PDB entry 1EFV | X-ray diffraction, 2.10 A resolution | chains A and B

[Chain A]
Protein: Electron transfer flavoprotein
Source organism: Homo sapiens
UniProt: P13804 (ETFA_HUMAN); residue numbers follow UniProt; this construct covers 20-333
Amino-acid sequence (315 residues; each row starts with the number of its first residue):
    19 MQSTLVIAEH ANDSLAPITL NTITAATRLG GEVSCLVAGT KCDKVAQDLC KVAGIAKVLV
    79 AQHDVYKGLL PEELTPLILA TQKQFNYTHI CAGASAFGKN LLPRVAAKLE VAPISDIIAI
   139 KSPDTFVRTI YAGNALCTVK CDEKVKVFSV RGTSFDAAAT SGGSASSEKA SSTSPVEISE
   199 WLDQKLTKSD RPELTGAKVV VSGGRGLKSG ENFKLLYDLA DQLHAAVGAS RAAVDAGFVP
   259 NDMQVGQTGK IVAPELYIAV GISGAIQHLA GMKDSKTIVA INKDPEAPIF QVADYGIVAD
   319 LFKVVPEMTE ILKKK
Unresolved in the structure: 19, 332-333
Curated features (UniProtKB/Swiss-Prot):
  - binding site (FAD): R223, S248, V263 to T266, S281 to H286, N300, D318, L319
  - modified residue: K59 (N6-acetyllysine), K62 (N6-acetyllysine), K69 (N6-acetyllysine), K75 (N6-acetyllysine), K85 (N6-acetyllysine), T93 (Phosphothreonine), K101 (N6-acetyllysine), K139 (N6-acetyllysine), S140 (Phosphoserine), K158 (N6-acetyllysine), K164 (N6-acetyllysine), K187 (N6-succinyllysine), K203 (N6-acetyllysine), K216 (N6-succinyllysine), K226 (N6-acetyllysine), K232 (N6-acetyllysine), K301 (N6-succinyllysine)
  - natural variant: G116 (G116R: In GA2A), V157 (V157G: In GA2A), T171 (T171I: Decreased protein stability), T266 (T266M: In GA2A)
  - mutagenesis: R249 (R249A: Loss of electron transfer activity)
Ligand contacts: FAD (flavin-adenine dinucleotide): G222, R223, G224, K226, A247, S248, R249, A250, Q262, V263, G264, Q265, T266, G267, G279, I280, S281, G282, A283, Q285, H286, I299, N300, K301, D302, A305, A317, D318, L319, F320
From the paper describing this entry:
  - binding site for flavin-adenine dinucleotide: R223, S248, R249, Q262, V263, Q265, T266, S281, H286
  - disease-associated variants - T266M: decreased catalytic activity on ETF-QO (citing earlier work)
  - higher-order assembly contacts with a neighbouring Electron transfer flavoprotein: V157
  - disease-associated variants - G116R: decreased catalytic activity (citing earlier work)

[Chain B]
Protein: Electron transfer flavoprotein
Source organism: Homo sapiens
UniProt: P38117 (ETFB_HUMAN); numbering as in UniProt (aligned over 1-255)
Amino-acid sequence (255 residues; each row starts with the number of its first residue):
     1 MAELRVLVAV KRVIDYAVKI RVKPDRTGVV TDGVKHSMNP FCEIAVEEAV RLKEKKLVKE
    61 VIAVSCGPAQ CQETIRTALA MGADRGIHVE VPPAEAERLG PLQVARVLAK LAEKEKVDLV
   121 LLGKQAIDDD CNQTGQMTAG FLDWPQGTFA SQVTLEGDKL KVEREIDGGL ETLRLKLPAV
   181 VTADLRLNEP RYATLPNIMK AKKKKIEVIK PGDLGVDLTS KLSVISVEDP PQRTAGVKVE
   241 TTEDLVAKLK EIGRI
Unresolved in the structure: 1-3
Curated features (UniProtKB/Swiss-Prot):
  - region: A183 to K205 (Recognition loop)
  - binding site (AMP): A9, N39 to C42, C66, G123 to T134
  - modified residue: A2 (N-acetylalanine), K200 (N6,N6,N6-trimethyllysine), K203 (N6,N6,N6-trimethyllysine), K210 (N6-acetyllysine), S223 (Phosphoserine), S226 (Phosphoserine), K238 (N6-acetyllysine), K248 (N6-acetyllysine)
  - natural variant: D128 (D128N: In GA2B), R164 (R164Q: In GA2B)
  - mutagenesis: E165 (E165A/Q: Drastically increases interprotein electron transfer rates), L195 (L195A: Severely impaired in complex formation with ACADM), K200 to K203 (Does not abolish electron transfer activity. Abolishes sensitivity to inhibition by lysine methyltransferase ETFBKMT), K200 to K202 (Does not abolish methylation by ETFBKMT), K200 (K200R: Does not abolish electron transfer activity. Decreases sensitivity to inhibition by lysine methyltransferase ETFBKMT), K203 (K203R: Does not abolish electron transfer activity. Decreases sensitivity to inhibition by lysine methyltransferase ETFBKMT)
Ligand contacts:
  - adenosine monophosphate (AMP): A9, V10, K11, N39, F41, C42, V64, S65, C66, L99, P101, V104, L122, G123, K124, Q125, A126, D129, D130, C131, N132, Q133, T134
  - FAD (flavin-adenine dinucleotide): Y16, P40, F41, I127, L185
From the paper describing this entry:
  - binding site for flavin-adenine dinucleotide: Y16, F41
  - disease-associated variants - R164Q: decreased stability (citing earlier work)
  - higher-order assembly contacts with a neighbouring Electron transfer flavoprotein: R164

[Chain A / chain B interface]
Contacting residue pairs - 140 pairs, chain A then chain B:
  L88(A) with L173(B), hydrophobic
  P89(A) with Q146(B)
  E90(A) with P145(B); Q146(B), hydrogen bond (side chain-backbone)
  S113(A) with D167(B)
  A114(A) with F149(B); D167(B), hydrogen bond (backbone-side chain)
  K117(A) with N132(B); Q136(B), hydrogen bond (backbone-side chain)
  N118(A) with Q136(B); Q146(B), hydrogen bond; T148(B), hydrogen bond; R164(B)
  P121(A) with N132(B); Q133(B); Q136(B); M137(B)
  R122(A) with Q136(B); A139(B); W144(B), hydrogen bond (side chain-backbone); Q146(B)
  A125(A) with M137(B); F141(B)
  K126(A) with G140(B), hydrogen bond (side chain-backbone); D143(B), salt bridge
  E128(A) with R106(B), salt bridge
  V129(A) with M137(B)
  A130(A) with L102(B), hydrophobic; L222(B), hydrophobic
  P131(A) with Q133(B), hydrogen bond (backbone-side chain); M137(B)
  I132(A) with Q133(B); L222(B), hydrophobic
  S133(A) with C131(B), hydrogen bond (side chain-backbone); Q133(B), hydrogen bond
  R146(A) with D129(B), hydrogen bond (side chain-backbone); D130(B), hydrogen bond (side chain-backbone); C131(B)
  I148(A) with D128(B); D129(B); D130(B)
  Y149(A) with I14(B); I20(B), hydrophobic; V29(B); I127(B); D128(B), hydrogen bond (backbone-backbone); D130(B)
  A150(A) with I127(B); D130(B), hydrogen bond (backbone-side chain)
  N152(A) with I20(B); P230(B)
  A153(A) with E228(B)
  L154(A) with S226(B); V227(B); E228(B), hydrogen bond (backbone-backbone); P230(B), hydrophobic
  C155(A) with V224(B), hydrophobic; S226(B)
  T156(A) with V224(B); I225(B), hydrogen bond (backbone-backbone); S226(B), hydrogen bond (backbone-backbone)
  V157(A) with L222(B), hydrophobic; S223(B)
  K158(A) with K221(B); L222(B); S223(B), hydrogen bond (backbone-backbone); I225(B)
  C159(A) with K221(B); L222(B), hydrophobic
  D160(A) with K221(B), hydrogen bond (backbone-backbone)
  E161(A) with K221(B)
  E195(A) with K176(B), hydrogen bond (backbone-side chain)
  I196(A) with W144(B); P145(B); L175(B); K176(B), hydrogen bond (backbone-backbone)
  S197(A) with R174(B); L175(B)
  E198(A) with L173(B); R174(B), salt bridge
  W199(A) with E171(B), hydrogen bond; T172(B); L173(B)
  L200(A) with T172(B), hydrogen bond (backbone-backbone); R174(B)
  D201(A) with E171(B); T172(B), hydrogen bond (backbone-backbone)
  Q202(A) with L170(B)
  K203(A) with G169(B); L170(B), hydrogen bond (backbone-backbone)
  L204(A) with G168(B)
  T205(A) with G168(B), hydrogen bond (backbone-backbone)
  L241(A) with I255(B), hydrophobic
  R249(A) with L185(B)
  V252(A) with R186(B)
  D253(A) with R186(B), salt bridge
  N259(A) with E165(B); R186(B)
  D260(A) with D167(B)
  Q265(A) with Q125(B); I127(B), hydrogen bond (side chain-backbone); D130(B), hydrogen bond
  T266(A) with F41(B); K124(B), hydrogen bond (backbone-side chain); L185(B)
  K268(A) with D167(B), salt bridge
  E273(A) with R254(B), salt bridge
  I284(A) with V18(B)
  Q285(A) with Y16(B), hydrogen bond (side chain-backbone)
  K291(A) with R233(B), hydrogen bond (backbone-side chain)
  S293(A) with R233(B), hydrogen bond (backbone-side chain)
  K294(A) with R233(B)
  T295(A) with R254(B), hydrogen bond
  I296(A) with R233(B)
  V297(A) with L245(B), hydrophobic; L249(B), hydrophobic
  F308(A) with K238(B)
  V310(A) with R233(B)
  A311(A) with G236(B)
  D312(A) with R233(B), salt bridge; G236(B); V237(B), hydrogen bond (backbone-backbone)
  Y313(A) with V237(B); L245(B), hydrophobic; K248(B); L249(B), hydrophobic; I252(B), hydrophobic
  G314(A) with V237(B), hydrogen bond (backbone-backbone); K238(B); V239(B), hydrogen bond (backbone-backbone)
  I315(A) with V239(B); T241(B); T242(B)
  V322(A) with T242(B)
  E325(A) with T242(B), hydrogen bond
  M326(A) with T242(B); V246(B), hydrophobic
  I329(A) with T242(B); E243(B)
  L330(A) with V246(B), hydrophobic
Also at the interface, not in a pair above, chain A (80 interface residues in all): G86, A124, T147, G151, L274, D292, P303, V316
Also at the interface, not in a pair above, chain B (77 interface residues in all): A17, K19, V22, K159, K161, I166, D184, D229, P231, T234, E240
From the paper, about this interface:
  - interface residues, chain A: V157(A)
  - interface residues, chain B: R164(B)

[Overview]
80 residues of chain A and 77 residues of chain B are in contact; the contacts include 37 hydrogen bonds and 7
salt bridges. Polar pairs include K126(A)-D143(B), E128(A)-R106(B) and E198(A)-R174(B). From the paper: a
binding site for flavin-adenine dinucleotide at R223(A), S248(A) and Y16(B) among others; T266M of chain A
reduces catalytic activity on ETF-QO; 3 substitutions were tested in all.
Chain A is Electron transfer flavoprotein and chain B is Electron transfer flavoprotein, both from Homo
sapiens; the structure, Three-dimensional structure of human electron transfer flavoprotein to 2.1 A
resolution, was determined by X-ray diffraction.
